Entry 3WHK (X-ray diffraction, 2.60 A resolution); this record covers chain A.

[Chain A]
Protein: Proteasome-activating nucleotidase, 26S protease regulatory subunit 6A
Source organism: Pyrococcus furiosus
UniProtKB: chimeric construct of Q8U4H3, P33297: residues 169-353 from Q8U4H3 (PAN_PYRFU) positions 125-309 (UniProt number = residue number - 44); residues 356-434 from P33297 positions 356-434 (same numbers)
Sequence (270 residues; row label = number of the first residue in the row):
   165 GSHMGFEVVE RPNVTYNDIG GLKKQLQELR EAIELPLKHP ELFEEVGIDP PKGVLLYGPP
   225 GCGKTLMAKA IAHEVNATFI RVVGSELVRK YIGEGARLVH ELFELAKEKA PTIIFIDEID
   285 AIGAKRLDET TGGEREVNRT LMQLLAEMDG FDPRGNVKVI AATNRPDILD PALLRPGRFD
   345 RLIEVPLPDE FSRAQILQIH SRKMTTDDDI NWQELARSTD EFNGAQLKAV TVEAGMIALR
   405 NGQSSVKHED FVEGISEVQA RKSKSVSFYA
Unresolved in the structure: 165-167, 254-257, 290-299, 430-434
Construct notes: expression tag (165-168); linker (354-355)
Residues lining bound ligands: ATP (adenosine-5'-triphosphate): D182, I183, G184, L186, P223, P224, G225, C226, G227, K228, T229, L230, D281, I360, H364, G388, A389, K392
Curated features (UniProtKB/Swiss-Prot):
  - binding site (ATP): G225 to L230

[Overview]
Ligands of chain A: ATP. From UniProt: 6 ATP-binding residues.
Chain A is Proteasome-activating nucleotidase, 26S protease regulatory subunit 6A (Pyrococcus furiosus); the
structure, Crystal structure of PAN-Rpt5C chimera, was determined by X-ray diffraction (same publication as
3WHJ and 3WHL).
